PDB entry 8G0M | X-ray diffraction, 2.25 A resolution | chains A and B

[Chain A]
Name: 4F2 cell-surface antigen heavy chain
Source organism: Homo sapiens
UniProt: P08195 (4F2_HUMAN); residue numbers follow UniProt; this construct covers 212-630
Sequence (425 residues; row label = number of the first residue in the row):
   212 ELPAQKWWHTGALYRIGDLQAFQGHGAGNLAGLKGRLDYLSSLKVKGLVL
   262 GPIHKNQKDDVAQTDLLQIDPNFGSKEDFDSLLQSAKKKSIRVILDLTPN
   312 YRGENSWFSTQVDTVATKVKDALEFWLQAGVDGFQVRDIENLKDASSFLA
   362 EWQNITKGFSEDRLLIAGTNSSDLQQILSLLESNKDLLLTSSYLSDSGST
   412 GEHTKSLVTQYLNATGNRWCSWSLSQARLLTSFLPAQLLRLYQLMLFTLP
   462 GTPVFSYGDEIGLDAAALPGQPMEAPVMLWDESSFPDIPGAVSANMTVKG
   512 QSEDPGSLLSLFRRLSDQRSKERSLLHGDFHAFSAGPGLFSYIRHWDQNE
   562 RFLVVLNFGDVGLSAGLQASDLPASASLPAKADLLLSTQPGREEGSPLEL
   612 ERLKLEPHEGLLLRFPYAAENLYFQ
Not modelled in the structure: 212-213, 407-409, 630-636
Sequence notes: expression tag (631-636)
Curated features (UniProtKB/Swiss-Prot):
  - modified residue (Phosphoserine): S406, S408, S410, S527, S531
  - glycosylation (N-linked (GlcNAc...) asparagine): N365, N381, N424 (complex), N506
Reported in the primary citation:
  - conformationally variable residues (loop rearrangement): S495 to S504

[Chain B]
Name: TV 6.6 Fc fragment
Source organism: synthetic construct
Sequence (227 residues; numbered 221 to 447; the number before each row is that of its first residue):
   221 DKTHTCPPCPAPELLGGPSVFLFPPKPKDTLMISRTPEVTCVVVDVSHED
   271 PEVKFNWYVDGVEVHNAKTKPREEQYNSTYRVVSVLTVLHQDWLNGKEYK
   321 CKVSNKALPAPIEKTISKAKGQPREPQVYTLPPSRDELTKNQVSLTCLVK
   371 GFYPSDIAVLWNSRFVLENNYKTTPPVLDSDGSFFLYSKLTVDKSRWQQG
   421 NIFACNVYHEALHNHYTFKNLALSPGK
Not modelled in the structure: 221-237, 445-447
Cystine bridges: C261-C321, C367-C425
Glycans and other covalent adducts: glycan linked to N297

[How chain A and chain B interact]
Contacting residue pairs (36):
  D229(A) - R384(B)  salt bridge
  Q231(A) - F385(B)
  H236(A) - F385(B)
  H236(A) - V386(B)
  A477(A) - F438(B)
  A478(A) - F438(B)
  L479(A) - F438(B)
  P480(A) - N382(B)  hydrogen bond (backbone-side chain)
  P480(A) - A424(B)  hydrophobic
  P480(A) - N426(B)
  P480(A) - Y436(B)
  P480(A) - F438(B)  hydrophobic
  P480(A) - N440(B)
  G481(A) - R384(B)
  G481(A) - I422(B)
  G481(A) - A424(B)
  G481(A) - N440(B)  hydrogen bond (backbone-side chain)
  Q482(A) - R384(B)  hydrogen bond (side chain-backbone)
  P483(A) - R384(B)
  P483(A) - I422(B)  hydrophobic
  A486(A) - R384(B)  hydrogen bond (backbone-side chain)
  V488(A) - R384(B)
  V488(A) - F385(B)  hydrophobic
  P497(A) - F385(B)
  P497(A) - V386(B)
  P497(A) - L387(B)
  D498(A) - L387(B)
  I499(A) - L380(B)  hydrophobic
  I499(A) - N382(B)
  I499(A) - L387(B)  hydrophobic
  I499(A) - N426(B)
  I499(A) - Y428(B)
  I499(A) - Y436(B)
  P500(A) - M252(B)  hydrophobic
  P500(A) - L380(B)
  P500(A) - Y428(B)  hydrogen bond (backbone-side chain)
Other interface residues (no listed pair), chain A (19 interface residues in all): A232, G501, A502
Other interface residues (no listed pair), chain B (16 interface residues in all): W381, S383
From the paper, about this interface:
  - interface residues, chain A: Q231(A), H236(A), A477(A), A486(A), V488(A), P497(A)

[Overview]
19 residues of chain A face 16 of chain B across their interface; the contacts include 5 hydrogen bonds and 1
salt bridge. Polar contacts include D229(A)-R384(B), P480(A)-N382(B) and G481(A)-N440(B). The paper reports
interface residues Q231(A), H236(A) and A477(A) among others; conformational variability at S495(A).
Chain A is 4F2 cell-surface antigen heavy chain (Homo sapiens) and chain B is TV 6.6 Fc fragment (synthetic
construct); the structure, Structure of complex between TV6.6 and CD98hc ECD, was determined by X-ray
diffraction.
